Entry 6WW5 (electron microscopy, 3.15 A resolution); this record covers chains A and F of the 6 polymer chains in the assembly.

# Chain A
Name: DASS family sodium-coupled anion symporter
Organism: Vibrio cholerae
Reference sequence: A0A0H3AG83 (A0A0H3AG83_VIBC3); numbering as in UniProt (aligned over 14-462)
Amino-acid sequence (449 residues; row label = number of the first residue in the row):
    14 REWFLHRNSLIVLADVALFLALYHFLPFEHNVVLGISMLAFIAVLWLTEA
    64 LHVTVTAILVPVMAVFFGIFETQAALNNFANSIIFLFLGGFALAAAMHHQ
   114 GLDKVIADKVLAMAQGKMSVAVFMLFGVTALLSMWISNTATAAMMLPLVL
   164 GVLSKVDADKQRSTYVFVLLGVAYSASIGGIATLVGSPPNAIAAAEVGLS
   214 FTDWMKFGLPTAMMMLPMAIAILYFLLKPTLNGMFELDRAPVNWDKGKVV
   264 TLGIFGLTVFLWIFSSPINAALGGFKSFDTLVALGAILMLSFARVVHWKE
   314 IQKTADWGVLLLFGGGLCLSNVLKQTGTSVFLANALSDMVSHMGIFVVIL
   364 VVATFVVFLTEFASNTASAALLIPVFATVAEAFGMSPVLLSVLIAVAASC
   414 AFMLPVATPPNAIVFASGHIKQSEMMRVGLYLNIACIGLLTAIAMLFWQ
Not modelled in the structure: 14-17
Residues lining bound ligands: 6PE (1,2-dihexanoyl-sn-glycero-3-phosphoethanolamine): Leu31, Leu35, Leu39, Ile49, Leu52, Ala53, Ala56, Val57
From the paper describing this entry:
  - conformationally variable residues (side-chain flip): Tyr178, Pro422, His432
  - contacts within the chain: Arg175-Glu437 (salt bridge)

# Chain F
Name: Fab84 Light Chain
Organism: Homo sapiens
Amino-acid sequence (238 residues; numbered -23 to 214; the number before each row is that of its first residue; numbers below 1 keep their minus sign (Met-23 is residue -23)):
   -23 MKKNIAFLLASMFVFSIATNAYASDIQMTQSPSSLSASVGDRVTITCRAS
    27 QSVSSAVAWYQQKPGKAPKLLIYSASSLYSGVPSRFSGSRSGTDFTLTIS
    77 SLQPEDFATYYCQQRYGLLVTFGQGTKVEIKRTVAAPSVFIFPPSDSQLK
   127 SGTASVVCLLNNFYPREAKVQWKVDNALQSGNSQESVTEQDSKDSTYSLS
   177 STLTLSKADYEKHKVYACEVTHQGLSSPVTKSFNRGEC
Not modelled in the structure: -23 to 3, 213-214
Disulfides: Cys23-Cys88, Cys134-Cys194

# Interface between chain A and chain F
Contacting residue pairs (26; chain A residue first):
  Val343(A) with Leu94(F), hydrophobic
  Asn347(A) with Leu94(F)
  Ser350(A) with Tyr92(F), hydrogen bond (backbone-side chain)
  Val353(A) with Gln27(F); Val29(F); Tyr92(F)
  Ser354(A) with Gln27(F), hydrogen bond (backbone-side chain); Tyr92(F), hydrogen bond (backbone-side chain)
  Gly357(A) with Val29(F)
  Ile358(A) with Ser28(F)
  Glu394(A) with Arg91(F), hydrogen bond (backbone-side chain)
  Ala395(A) with Arg91(F), hydrogen bond (backbone-side chain); Gly93(F), hydrogen bond (backbone-backbone)
  Phe396(A) with Ser30(F); Arg91(F); Tyr92(F), hydrophobic; Gly93(F)
  Gly397(A) with Ser30(F); Ser31(F), hydrogen bond (backbone-backbone); Ala32(F); Arg91(F)
  Met398(A) with Val29(F); Ser30(F)
  Trp461(A) with Ser28(F); Arg66(F), hydrogen bond (backbone-side chain)
  Gln462(A) with Arg66(F)
Interface residues without a listed pair, chain A (17 interface residues in all): Leu349, Asp351, Met356
Interface residues without a listed pair, chain F (13 interface residues in all): Gly68, Thr69

# Overview
Chain A and chain F form an interface of 17 and 13 residues respectively; the contacts include 8 hydrogen
bonds. Polar pairs include Ser350(A)-Tyr92(F), Ser354(A)-Gln27(F) and Ser354(A)-Tyr92(F). Bound to chain A:
compound 6PE. From the paper: conformational variability at Tyr178(A), Pro422(A) and His432(A); contacts
within the chain involving Arg175(A) and Glu437(A).
Chain A is DASS family sodium-coupled anion symporter (Vibrio cholerae) and chain F is Fab84 Light Chain (Homo
sapiens); the structure, Structure of VcINDY-Na-Fab84 in nanodisc, was determined by electron microscopy.
